PDB entry 3M7N | X-ray diffraction, 2.40 A resolution | chains F and H of the 12 polymer chains in the assembly

# Chain F
Name: Probable exosome complex exonuclease 1
From: Archaeoglobus fulgidus
Notes: EC 3.1.13.-
UniProtKB: O29757 (ECX1_ARCFU); numbering as in UniProt (aligned over 1-258)
Amino-acid sequence (258 residues; each row starts with the number of its first residue):
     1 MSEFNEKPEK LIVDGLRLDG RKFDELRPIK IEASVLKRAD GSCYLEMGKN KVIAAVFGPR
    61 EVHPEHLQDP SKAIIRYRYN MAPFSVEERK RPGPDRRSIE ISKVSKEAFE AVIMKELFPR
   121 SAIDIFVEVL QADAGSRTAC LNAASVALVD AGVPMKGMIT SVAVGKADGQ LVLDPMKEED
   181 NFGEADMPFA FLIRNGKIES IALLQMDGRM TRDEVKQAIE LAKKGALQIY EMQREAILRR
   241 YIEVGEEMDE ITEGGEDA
Unresolved in the structure: 1-7, 254-258
Sequence notes: engineered mutation E65 (Arg in O29757)
What the authors report for this chain:
  - mutagenesis - R65E: decreased catalytic activity
  - mutagenesis - D180A: abolished catalytic activity (citing earlier work)

# Chain H
Name: Probable exosome complex exonuclease 2
From: Archaeoglobus fulgidus
Notes: EC 3.1.13.-
UniProtKB: O29756 (ECX2_ARCFU); residues 1-259 here = UniProt positions 1-259
Amino-acid sequence (259 residues; numbered 1 to 259; the number before each row is that of its first residue):
     1 MPEDILVDIK RDYVLSKLRD NERIDGRGFD EFRKVEIIPN VIEKAEGSAL VKLGDTQVVV
    61 GVKMQPGEPY PDTPDRGVII VNAELVPLAS PTFEPGPPDE NSIELARVVD RGIRESEAVD
   121 LSKLVIEEGE KVWIVFVDIH ALDDDGNLLD ASALAAIAAL MNTKVPAERF DLGEDYLLPV
   181 RDLPVSVTSL IVGNKYLVDP SREEMSVGDT TLTITTDKDD NVVAMQKSGG YLLDEKLFDE
   241 LLDVSINCAR KLREKFKEI
Unresolved in the structure: 1
What the authors report for this chain:
  - binding site for the 6-nt RNA strand: Y70
  - mutagenesis - Y70A: decreased catalytic activity on RNA intermediates

# Chain F / chain H interface
Pairs across the interface (50):
  V35(F) with Q57(H), hydrogen bond (backbone-side chain)
  L36(F) with L88(H); L142(H); D143(H)
  K37(F) with D55(H), salt bridge; D143(H), hydrogen bond (backbone-side chain); D145(H), salt bridge
  R38(F) with S90(H); D143(H), hydrogen bond (backbone-side chain); D144(H); D145(H), salt bridge; R202(H)
  K51(F) with V41(H); E43(H), salt bridge
  I53(F) with L88(H)
  A55(F) with L88(H)
  F57(F) with P87(H); L88(H); S90(H); P91(H)
  R60(F) with P91(H), hydrogen bond (side chain-backbone)
  E61(F) with P2(H); E3(H)
  R78(F) with V86(H)
  N80(F) with E84(H), hydrogen bond
  A82(F) with H140(H)
  P83(F) with E84(H); D138(H)
  F84(F) with I42(H); G61(H); D138(H)
  V86(F) with K63(H), hydrogen bond (backbone-side chain)
  E87(F) with K63(H), hydrogen bond (backbone-side chain); R169(H), hydrogen bond (backbone-side chain)
  R89(F) with K63(H); N82(H); F136(H); D138(H), salt bridge
  P92(F) with E84(H)
  F126(F) with P87(H), hydrophobic; L88(H)
  E128(F) with V86(H); L88(H); H140(H), salt bridge
  L130(F) with I42(H)
  Q131(F) with I42(H); E43(H); K44(H)
  A132(F) with K44(H), hydrogen bond (backbone-side chain)
  D133(F) with K44(H), salt bridge
Also at the interface, not in a pair above, chain F (32 interface residues in all): K49, A54, H63, S85, E88, G93, K177
Also at the interface, not in a pair above, chain H (33 interface residues in all): A45, V59, V60, Q65, P95, G96, E203

# In short
Chain F and chain H form an interface of 32 and 33 residues respectively, with 9 hydrogen bonds and 7 salt
bridges. Polar pairs include K37(F)-D55(H), K37(F)-D145(H) and R38(F)-D145(H). From the paper: a binding site
for the 6-nt RNA strand at Y70(H); R65E of chain F reduces catalytic activity; 3 substitutions were tested in
all.
Here chain F is Probable exosome complex exonuclease 1 and chain H is Probable exosome complex exonuclease 2,
both from Archaeoglobus fulgidus. Entry 3M7N (archaeoglobus fulgidus exosome with RNA bound to the active
site) was determined by X-ray diffraction, deposited together with 3M85.
